Entry 4C9C (X-ray diffraction, 2.20 A resolution); this record covers chain A.

Chain A:
Molecule: Major strawberry allergen fra A 1-E
Source organism: Fragaria x ananassa
UniProt: Q256S2 (Q256S2_FRAAN); residue numbers follow UniProt; this construct covers 2-160
Sequence (162 residues; each row starts with the number of its first residue; numbers below 1 keep their minus sign (Ala-1 is residue -1)):
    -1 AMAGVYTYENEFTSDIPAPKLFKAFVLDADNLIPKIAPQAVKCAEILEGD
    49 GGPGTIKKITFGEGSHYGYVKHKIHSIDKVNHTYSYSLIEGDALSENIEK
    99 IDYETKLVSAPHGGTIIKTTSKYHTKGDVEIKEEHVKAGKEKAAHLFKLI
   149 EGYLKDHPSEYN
Not modelled in the structure: 61-64
Differences from the reference sequence: expression tag (-1 to 1)
Reported in the primary citation:
  - conformationally variable residues (order/disorder transition): Glu61 to Ser63

In short:
The paper reports conformational variability at Glu61.
Chain A is Major strawberry allergen fra A 1-E (Fragaria x ananassa); the structure, Crystal Structure of the
Strawberry Pathogenesis-Related 10 (PR-10) Fra a 1E protein (Form A), was determined by X-ray diffraction,
deposited together with 4C94 and 4C9I.
